5MFF - chains A and B of the 3 polymer chains in the assembly; structure by X-ray diffraction, 1.90 A resolution.

== Chain A (and B) ==
Protein: Yiiim5aii
Organism: synthetic construct
Notes: chain B of this document is another copy of the same molecule, construct and numbering; everything in this record applies to it too
Chain sequence (286 residues; each row starts with the number of its first residue):
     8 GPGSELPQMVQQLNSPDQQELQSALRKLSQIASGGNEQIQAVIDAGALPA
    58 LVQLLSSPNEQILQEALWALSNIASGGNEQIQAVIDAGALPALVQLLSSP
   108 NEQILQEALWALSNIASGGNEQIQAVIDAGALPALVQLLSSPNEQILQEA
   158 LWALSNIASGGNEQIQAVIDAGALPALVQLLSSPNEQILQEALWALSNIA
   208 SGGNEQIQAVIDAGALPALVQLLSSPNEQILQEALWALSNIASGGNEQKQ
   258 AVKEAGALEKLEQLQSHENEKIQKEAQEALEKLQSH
Unresolved in the structure: 8-11, 292-293

== Chain A / chain B interface ==
Residue-residue contacts - 38 pairs, chain A then chain B:
  S40(A) - Q194(B)  hydrogen bond (backbone-side chain)
  G41(A) - Q194(B)
  G42(A) - Q194(B)  hydrogen bond (backbone-side chain)
  N43(A) - N234(B)
  N43(A) - Q236(B)  hydrogen bond
  S82(A) - Q236(B)  hydrogen bond (backbone-side chain)
  G83(A) - Q236(B)
  G84(A) - Q236(B)
  N85(A) - E235(B)
  N85(A) - N276(B)
  G125(A) - K278(B)
  N127(A) - E277(B)
  I130(A) - K278(B)
  E151(A) - G42(B)
  E151(A) - N43(B)  hydrogen bond (side chain-backbone)
  Q152(A) - S40(B)  hydrogen bond (side chain-backbone)
  Q152(A) - G41(B)
  Q152(A) - G42(B)
  S166(A) - K278(B)  hydrogen bond
  S166(A) - K281(B)  hydrogen bond (backbone-side chain)
  G168(A) - E277(B)
  E193(A) - N85(B)
  Q194(A) - N85(B)  hydrogen bond
  E235(A) - N127(B)  hydrogen bond
  E235(A) - G168(B)
  Q236(A) - G125(B)  hydrogen bond (side chain-backbone)
  Q236(A) - N127(B)
  Q236(A) - S166(B)
  N276(A) - G168(B)
  N276(A) - N169(B)
  E277(A) - N169(B)
  E277(A) - G210(B)
  K278(A) - S208(B)
  K278(A) - N247(B)
  K278(A) - S250(B)  hydrogen bond
  K281(A) - N211(B)  hydrogen bond
  K281(A) - S250(B)  hydrogen bond (side chain-backbone)
  K281(A) - G251(B)
Also at the interface, not in a pair above, chain A (30 interface residues in all): S124, G167, N192, N234, W243, E285, K289
Also at the interface, not in a pair above, chain B (34 interface residues in all): E44, S124, G126, I130, G209, Q213, I214, G252, E285, K289

== In short ==
30 residues of chain A face 34 of chain B across their interface; the contacts include 14 hydrogen bonds.
Polar contacts include S40(A)-Q194(B), G42(A)-Q194(B) and N43(A)-Q236(B).
Both chains are Yiiim5aii (synthetic construct). Entry 5MFF (Designed armadillo repeat protein YIIIM5AII in
complex with peptide (RR)5) was determined by X-ray diffraction, deposited together with 5MFG, 5MFH, 5MFI,
5MFJ and 5MFK.
